5X4Z - chains B and L of the 12 polymer chains in the assembly; structure by X-ray diffraction, 7.80 A resolution (low resolution: residue-level contacts below are approximate; hydrogen-bond / salt-bridge calls are withheld).

Chain B:
Protein: DNA-directed RNA polymerase subunit beta
From: Komagataella phaffii (strain GS115 / ATCC 20864)
Notes: EC 2.7.7.6
Reference sequence: C4QZQ7 (C4QZQ7_KOMPG); residues 1-1227 here = UniProt positions 1-1227
Sequence (1227 residues; row label = number of the first residue in the row):
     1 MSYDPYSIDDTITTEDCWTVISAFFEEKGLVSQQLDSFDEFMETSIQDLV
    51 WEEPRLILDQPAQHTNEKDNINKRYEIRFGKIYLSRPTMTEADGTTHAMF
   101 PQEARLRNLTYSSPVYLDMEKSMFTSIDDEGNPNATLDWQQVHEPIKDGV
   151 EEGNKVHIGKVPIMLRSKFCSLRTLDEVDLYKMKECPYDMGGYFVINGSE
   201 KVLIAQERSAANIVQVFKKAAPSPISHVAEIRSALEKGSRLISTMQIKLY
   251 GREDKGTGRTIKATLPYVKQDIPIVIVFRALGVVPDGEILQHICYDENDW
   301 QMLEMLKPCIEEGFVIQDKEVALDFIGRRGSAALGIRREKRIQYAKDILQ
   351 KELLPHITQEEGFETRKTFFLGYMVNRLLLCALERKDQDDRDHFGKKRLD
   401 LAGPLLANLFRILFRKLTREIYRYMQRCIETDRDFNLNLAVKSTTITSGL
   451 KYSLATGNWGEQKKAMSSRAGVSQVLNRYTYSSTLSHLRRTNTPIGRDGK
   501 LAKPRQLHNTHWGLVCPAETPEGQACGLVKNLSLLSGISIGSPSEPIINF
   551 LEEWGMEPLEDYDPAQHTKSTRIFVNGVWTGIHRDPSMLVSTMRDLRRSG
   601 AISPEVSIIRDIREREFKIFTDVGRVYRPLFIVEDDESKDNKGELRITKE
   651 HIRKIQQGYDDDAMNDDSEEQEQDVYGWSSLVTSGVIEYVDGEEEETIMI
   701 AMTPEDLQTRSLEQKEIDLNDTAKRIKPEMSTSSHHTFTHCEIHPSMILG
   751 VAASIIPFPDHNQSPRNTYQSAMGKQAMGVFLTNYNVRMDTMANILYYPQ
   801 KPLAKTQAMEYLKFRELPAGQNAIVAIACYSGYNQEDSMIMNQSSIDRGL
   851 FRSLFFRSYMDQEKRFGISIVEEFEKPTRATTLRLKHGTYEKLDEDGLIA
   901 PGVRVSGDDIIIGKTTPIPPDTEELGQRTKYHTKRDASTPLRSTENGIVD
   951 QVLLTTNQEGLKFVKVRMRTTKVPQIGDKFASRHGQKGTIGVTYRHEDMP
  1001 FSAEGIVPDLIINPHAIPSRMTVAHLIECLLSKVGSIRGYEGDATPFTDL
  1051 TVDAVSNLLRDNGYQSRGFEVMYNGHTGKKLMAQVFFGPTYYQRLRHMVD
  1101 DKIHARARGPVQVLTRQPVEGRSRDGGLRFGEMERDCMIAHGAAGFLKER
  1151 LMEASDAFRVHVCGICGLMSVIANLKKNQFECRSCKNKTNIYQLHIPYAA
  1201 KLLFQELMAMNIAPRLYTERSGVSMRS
Disordered / not traced: 1-11, 58-76, 122-154, 208, 257-258, 328-338, 397-398, 431-438, 496-501, 642-643, 656-674, 708-720, 729-736, 918-935, 1150, 1225-1227
Ion coordination: Zn2+: Cys1163, Cys1166, Cys1185

Chain L:
Protein: RNA polymerase subunit, found in RNA polymerase complexes I, II, and III
From: Komagataella phaffii (strain GS115 / ATCC 20864)
Reference sequence: C4QWA8 (C4QWA8_KOMPG); residues 1-73 here = UniProt positions 1-73
Sequence (73 residues; each row starts with the number of its first residue):
     1 MSREGFVAPSGTDLAAAASGVAPNKHYGVKYTCGACAHNFSLNKSDPVRC
    51 KECGHRVIYKARTKRMSKFLTTY
Disordered / not traced: 1-26, 73
Ion coordination: Zn2+: Cys36, Cys50

Chain B / chain L interface:
Residue-residue contacts (34; chain B residue first):
  Glu91(B) - Arg56(L)
  Asp93(B) - Arg49(L)
  His97(B) - His55(L)
  His97(B) - Arg56(L)
  Glu103(B) - His55(L)
  Arg107(B) - Arg56(L)
  Lys184(B) - Gly34(L)
  Arg852(B) - Thr72(L)
  Glu891(B) - Arg65(L)
  Asp894(B) - Lys60(L)
  Asp894(B) - Arg65(L)
  Asp896(B) - Tyr31(L)
  Asp896(B) - Lys60(L)
  Ile899(B) - Lys60(L)
  Ala900(B) - Thr63(L)
  Pro901(B) - Lys60(L)
  Pro901(B) - Ala61(L)
  Pro901(B) - Arg62(L)
  Gly902(B) - Thr63(L)
  Gly902(B) - Ser67(L)
  Val903(B) - Thr63(L)
  Arg904(B) - Lys68(L)
  Ile948(B) - Phe69(L)
  Val952(B) - Tyr59(L)
  Val952(B) - Lys60(L)
  Leu953(B) - Ile58(L)
  Leu954(B) - Arg56(L)
  Leu954(B) - Val57(L)
  Leu954(B) - Ile58(L)
  Thr955(B) - Arg56(L)
  Thr955(B) - Val57(L)
  Thr956(B) - Val48(L)
  Thr956(B) - Arg56(L)
  Lys962(B) - Lys44(L)
Also at the interface, not in a pair above, chain B (25 interface residues in all): Gly94, Lys892

Summary:
Chain B and chain L form an interface of 25 and 19 residues respectively. The Zn2+ site is built by
Cys1163(B), Cys1166(B) and Cys1185(B).
Chain B is DNA-directed RNA polymerase subunit beta and chain L is RNA polymerase subunit, found in RNA
polymerase complexes I, II, and III, both from Komagataella phaffii (strain GS115 / ATCC 20864); the
structure, RNA Polymerase II from Komagataella Pastoris (Type-1 crystal), was determined by X-ray diffraction
(same publication as 5X50 and 5X51).
